Entry 7JMX (X-ray diffraction, 2.53 A resolution); this record covers chains H and L.

[Chain H]
Protein: COVA1-16 heavy chain
Source organism: Homo sapiens
Chain sequence (238 residues; each row starts with the number of its first residue; note: 1 number in that range is skipped by the numbering (no residue carries it; nothing is unmodelled there); a row labelled like 82A-82C holds insertion residues (82A, then the next letters in order)):
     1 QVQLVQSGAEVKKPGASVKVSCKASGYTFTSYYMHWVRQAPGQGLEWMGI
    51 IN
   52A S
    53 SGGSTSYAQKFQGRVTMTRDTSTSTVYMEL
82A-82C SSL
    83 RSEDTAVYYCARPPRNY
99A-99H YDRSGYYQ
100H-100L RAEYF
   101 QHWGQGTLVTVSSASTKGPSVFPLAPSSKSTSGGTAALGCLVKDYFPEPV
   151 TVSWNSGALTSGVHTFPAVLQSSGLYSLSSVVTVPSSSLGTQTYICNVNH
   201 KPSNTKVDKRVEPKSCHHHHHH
Disordered / not traced: 99A-99H, 215-222
Disulfide bonds: Cys22-Cys92, Cys140-Cys196

[Chain L]
Protein: COVA1-16 light chain
Source organism: Homo sapiens
Chain sequence (214 residues; row label = number of the first residue in the row):
     1 DIQLTQSPSSLSASVGDRVTITCQASQDISNYLNWYQQRPGKAPKLLIYD
    51 ASNLETGVPSRFSGSGSGTDFTFTISSLQPEDIATYYCQQYDNPPLTFGG
   101 GTKLEIKRTVAAPSVFIFPPSDEQLKSGTASVVCLLNNFYPREAKVQWKV
   151 DNALQSGNSQESVTEQDSKDSTYSLSSTLTLSKADYEKHKVYACEVTHQG
   201 LSSPVTKSFNRGEC
Disordered / not traced: 154-156, 212-214
Disulfide bonds: Cys23-Cys88, Cys134-Cys194

[How chain H and chain L interact]
Contacting residue pairs (73):
  Gln39(H) - Gln38(L)  hydrogen bond
  Gln39(H) - Tyr87(L)  hydrogen bond
  Gln43(H) - Tyr87(L)  hydrogen bond (backbone-side chain)
  Gly44(H) - Tyr87(L)
  Leu45(H) - Pro44(L)  hydrophobic
  Leu45(H) - Tyr87(L)  hydrophobic
  Leu45(H) - Phe98(L)
  Trp47(H) - Pro95(L)  hydrophobic
  Trp47(H) - Leu96(L)
  Tyr91(H) - Gln38(L)
  Tyr91(H) - Lys42(L)
  Tyr91(H) - Ala43(L)  hydrophobic
  Arg100H(H) - Tyr91(L)
  Ala100I(H) - Tyr91(L)  hydrophobic
  Glu100J(H) - Asn34(L)  hydrogen bond (backbone-side chain)
  Glu100J(H) - Gln89(L)  hydrogen bond (backbone-side chain)
  Glu100J(H) - Tyr91(L)
  Glu100J(H) - Leu96(L)
  Tyr100K(H) - Asn34(L)
  Tyr100K(H) - Tyr36(L)
  Tyr100K(H) - Leu46(L)  hydrophobic
  Tyr100K(H) - Tyr49(L)
  Tyr100K(H) - Asp50(L)
  Phe100L(H) - Tyr36(L)  hydrogen bond (backbone-side chain)
  Phe100L(H) - Leu46(L)
  Phe100L(H) - Leu96(L)  hydrophobic
  Gln101(H) - Glu55(L)
  Trp103(H) - Tyr36(L)  hydrophobic
  Trp103(H) - Ala43(L)  hydrophobic
  Trp103(H) - Pro44(L)
  Gly104(H) - Ala43(L)
  Phe122(H) - Ser121(L)
  Phe122(H) - Glu123(L)
  Phe122(H) - Gln124(L)
  Pro123(H) - Ser121(L)
  Pro123(H) - Glu123(L)
  Leu124(H) - Phe118(L)  hydrophobic
  Leu124(H) - Val133(L)  hydrophobic
  Ala125(H) - Phe118(L)
  Lys129(H) - Phe116(L)
  Lys129(H) - Ile117(L)  hydrogen bond (backbone-backbone)
  Lys129(H) - Ser208(L)  hydrogen bond (side chain-backbone)
  Lys129(H) - Phe209(L)
  Ser130(H) - Phe116(L)
  Ser130(H) - Phe118(L)
  Thr131(H) - Phe116(L)
  Ser132(H) - Phe116(L)
  Ala137(H) - Phe116(L)  hydrophobic
  Ala137(H) - Phe118(L)
  Ala137(H) - Leu135(L)  hydrophobic
  Leu141(H) - Ser131(L)
  Lys143(H) - Gln124(L)
  Lys143(H) - Ser131(L)
  His164(H) - Asn137(L)  hydrogen bond
  His164(H) - Asn138(L)  hydrogen bond
  His164(H) - Asp167(L)  salt bridge
  His164(H) - Ser174(L)  hydrogen bond
  Phe166(H) - Leu135(L)  hydrophobic
  Phe166(H) - Ser162(L)
  Phe166(H) - Thr164(L)
  Phe166(H) - Ser174(L)
  Phe166(H) - Leu175(L)
  Phe166(H) - Ser176(L)
  Pro167(H) - Ser162(L)  hydrogen bond (backbone-side chain)
  Pro167(H) - Val163(L)
  Val169(H) - Gln160(L)
  Val169(H) - Glu161(L)
  Val169(H) - Ser162(L)
  Leu170(H) - Gln160(L)  hydrogen bond (backbone-side chain)
  Gln171(H) - Gln160(L)
  Ser179(H) - Ser176(L)  hydrogen bond
  Val181(H) - Leu135(L)  hydrophobic
  Thr183(H) - Asn137(L)
Also at the interface, not in a pair above, chain H (41 interface residues in all): His35, Val37, Glu46, Ala60, Leu138, Thr165, Lys209
Also at the interface, not in a pair above, chain L (42 interface residues in all): Ser127, Thr129, Thr180, Lys207

[Summary]
Chain H and chain L form an interface of 41 and 42 residues respectively, with 14 hydrogen bonds and 1 salt
bridge. Among the polar pairs are His164(H)-Asp167(L), Gln39(H)-Gln38(L) and Gln39(H)-Tyr87(L).
Here chain H is COVA1-16 heavy chain and chain L is COVA1-16 light chain, both from Homo sapiens. Entry 7JMX
(Crystal structure of a SARS-CoV-2 cross-neutralizing antibody COVA1-16 Fab) was determined by X-ray
diffraction.
